Entry 2I9T (X-ray diffraction, 2.80 A resolution); this record covers chains C and A of the 4 polymer chains in the assembly.

== Chain C ==
Molecule: 17-nt DNA strand
Sequence (17 nucleotides; numbered 701 to 717; the number before each row is that of its first residue):
   701 AGTGGGAAAT TCCTCTG

== Chain A ==
Molecule: Transcription factor p65
Source organism: Mus musculus
Reference sequence: Q04207 (TF65_MOUSE); numbering as in UniProt (aligned over 19-291)
Sequence (279 residues; row label = number of the first residue in the row):
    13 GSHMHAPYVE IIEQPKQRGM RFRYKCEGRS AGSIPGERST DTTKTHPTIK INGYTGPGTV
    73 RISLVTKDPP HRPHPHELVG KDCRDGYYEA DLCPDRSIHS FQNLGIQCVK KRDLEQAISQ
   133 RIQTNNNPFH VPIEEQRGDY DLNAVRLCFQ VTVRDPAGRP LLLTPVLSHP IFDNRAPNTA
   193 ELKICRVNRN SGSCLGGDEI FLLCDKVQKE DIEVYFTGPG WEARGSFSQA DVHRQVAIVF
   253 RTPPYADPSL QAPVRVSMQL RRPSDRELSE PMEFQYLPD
Disordered / not traced: 13-16
Construct notes: cloning artifact (13-18)
Swiss-Prot annotation at these positions:
  - modified residue: Cys38 (Cysteine persulfide), Lys122 (N6-acetyllysine), Lys123 (N6-acetyllysine), Thr176 (Phosphothreonine), Lys218 (N6-acetyllysine), Lys221 (N6-acetyllysine), Thr254 (Phosphothreonine), Ser276 (Phosphoserine), Ser281 (Phosphoserine)
  - cross-link (Glycyl lysine isopeptide (Lys-Gly)): Lys37 (interchain with G-Cter in SUMO3), Lys122 (interchain with G-Cter in SUMO3), Lys123 (interchain with G-Cter in SUMO3)
  - mutagenesis: Cys38 (C38S: Abolishes sulfhydration and impairs interaction with RPS3), Ser281 (S281A/E: Abolishes DNA-binding and transcriptional activity)

== How chain C and chain A interact ==
Pairs across the interface (14):
  DA707(C) with Arg246(A), salt bridge to the phosphate
  DA708(C) with Lys218(A), salt bridge to the phosphate; Gln220(A), phosphate contact; Gln247(A), phosphate contact
  DA709(C) with Tyr36(A), sugar contact; Lys123(A), phosphate contact
  DT710(C) with Tyr36(A), hydrogen bond to the phosphate; Lys122(A), phosphate contact; Lys123(A), hydrogen bond to the phosphate
  DT711(C) with Tyr36(A), base contact; Cys38(A), hydrogen bond to the phosphate; Glu39(A), base contact; Arg187(A), hydrogen bond to the base
  DC712(C) with Glu39(A), hydrogen bond to the base
Other interface residues (no listed pair), chain A (13 interface residues in all): Arg33, Val121, Arg124

== Summary ==
6 residues of chain C and 13 residues of chain A are in contact, with 5 hydrogen bonds and 2 salt bridges.
Among the polar pairs are DT711(C)-Arg187(A), DC712(C)-Glu39(A) and DT710(C)-Tyr36(A). Curated annotation
(UniProt) lists 2 mutagenesis sites on chain A.
Here chain C is a 17-nt DNA strand and chain A is Transcription factor p65 (Mus musculus). Entry 2I9T
(Structure of NF-kB p65-p50 heterodimer bound to PRDII element of B-interferon promoter) was determined by
X-ray diffraction.
